PDB entry 3MQB | X-ray diffraction, 3.20 A resolution | chains A and B

# Chain A (and B)
Name: Bone marrow stromal antigen 2
Organism: Homo sapiens
Notes: chain B of this document is another copy of the same molecule, construct and numbering; everything in this record applies to it too
UniProt: Q10589 (BST2_HUMAN); residues 47-161 here = UniProt positions 47-161
Amino-acid sequence (121 residues; each row starts with the number of its first residue):
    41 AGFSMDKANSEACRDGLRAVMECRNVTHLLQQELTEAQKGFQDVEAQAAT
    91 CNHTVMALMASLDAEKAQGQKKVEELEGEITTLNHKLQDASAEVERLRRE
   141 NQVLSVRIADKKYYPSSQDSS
Unresolved in the structure: 41-49, 159-161 (chain B: 41-49, 156-161)
Sequence notes: expression tag (41-46)

# Interface between chain A and chain B
Inter-chain disulfides: Cys91(A)-Cys91(B)
Residue-residue contacts (62; chain A residue first):
  Leu70(A) - Leu70(B)  hydrophobic
  Ala77(A) - Phe81(B)
  Gly80(A) - Phe81(B)
  Phe81(A) - Ala77(B)
  Phe81(A) - Gly80(B)
  Phe81(A) - Phe81(B)  hydrophobic
  Val84(A) - Val84(B)  hydrophobic
  Cys91(A) - Cys91(B)  disulfide
  Val95(A) - Val95(B)  hydrophobic
  Met99(A) - Leu98(B)  hydrophobic
  Leu102(A) - Ser101(B)
  Leu102(A) - Leu102(B)  hydrophobic
  Glu105(A) - Lys106(B)
  Lys106(A) - Glu105(B)
  Lys112(A) - Val113(B)
  Val113(A) - Lys112(B)
  Leu116(A) - Val113(B)
  Leu116(A) - Leu116(B)  hydrophobic
  Leu116(A) - Ile120(B)  hydrophobic
  Glu119(A) - Ile120(B)
  Ile120(A) - Glu119(B)
  Ile120(A) - Ile120(B)  hydrophobic
  Ile120(A) - Leu123(B)  hydrophobic
  Leu123(A) - Ile120(B)
  Leu123(A) - Leu123(B)  hydrophobic
  Leu123(A) - Asn124(B)
  Lys126(A) - Leu127(B)
  Leu127(A) - Lys126(B)
  Leu127(A) - Leu127(B)
  Ala130(A) - Ala130(B)  hydrophobic
  Ala130(A) - Val134(B)
  Glu133(A) - Val134(B)
  Glu133(A) - Arg138(B)  salt bridge
  Val134(A) - Ala130(B)
  Val134(A) - Glu133(B)
  Val134(A) - Val134(B)  hydrophobic
  Val134(A) - Leu137(B)
  Leu137(A) - Val134(B)
  Leu137(A) - Leu137(B)  hydrophobic
  Leu137(A) - Arg138(B)
  Arg138(A) - Glu133(B)  salt bridge
  Arg138(A) - Leu137(B)
  Glu140(A) - Asn141(B)
  Asn141(A) - Leu137(B)  hydrogen bond (side chain-backbone)
  Asn141(A) - Glu140(B)
  Asn141(A) - Asn141(B)  hydrogen bond
  Asn141(A) - Leu144(B)
  Leu144(A) - Asn141(B)
  Leu144(A) - Leu144(B)  hydrophobic
  Leu144(A) - Ser145(B)
  Leu144(A) - Ile148(B)
  Ser145(A) - Leu144(B)
  Ile148(A) - Leu144(B)
  Ile148(A) - Arg147(B)
  Ile148(A) - Ile148(B)  hydrophobic
  Tyr153(A) - Lys152(B)
  Tyr154(A) - Arg147(B)
  Tyr154(A) - Lys151(B)
  Tyr154(A) - Lys152(B)
  Tyr154(A) - Pro155(B)
  Pro155(A) - Lys152(B)
  Pro155(A) - Pro155(B)  hydrophobic
Other interface residues (no listed pair), chain A (39 interface residues in all): Asn92, Thr94, Leu98, Ser101, Glu117, Asn124, Arg147
Other interface residues (no listed pair), chain B (40 interface residues in all): Asn92, Thr94, Met99, Glu117, Ser131

# Overview
39 residues of chain A face 40 of chain B across their interface; the contacts include 1 disulfide bond, 2
hydrogen bonds and 2 salt bridges. Among the polar pairs are Glu133(A)-Arg138(B), Asn141(A)-Leu137(B) and
Asn141(A)-Asn141(B).
Both chains are Bone marrow stromal antigen 2 (Homo sapiens). Entry 3MQB (Crystal Structure of Ectodomain of
BST-2/Tetherin/CD317 (C2)) was determined by X-ray diffraction together with 3MQ7, 3MQ9 and 3MQC from the same
study.
